Entry 7NG9 (electron microscopy, 3.30 A resolution); this record covers chains A and B of the 3 polymer chains in the assembly.

[Chain A (and B)]
Protein: Outer membrane channel protein
Source organism: Klebsiella quasipneumoniae
Notes: chain B of this document is another copy of the same molecule, construct and numbering; everything in this record applies to it too
Reference sequence: A0A1C3Q001 (A0A1C3Q001_9ENTR); residues -21 to 464 here correspond to UniProt positions 1-486 (UniProt number = residue number + 22)
Sequence (494 residues; row label = number of the first residue in the row; numbers below 1 keep their minus sign (Met-21 is residue -21)):
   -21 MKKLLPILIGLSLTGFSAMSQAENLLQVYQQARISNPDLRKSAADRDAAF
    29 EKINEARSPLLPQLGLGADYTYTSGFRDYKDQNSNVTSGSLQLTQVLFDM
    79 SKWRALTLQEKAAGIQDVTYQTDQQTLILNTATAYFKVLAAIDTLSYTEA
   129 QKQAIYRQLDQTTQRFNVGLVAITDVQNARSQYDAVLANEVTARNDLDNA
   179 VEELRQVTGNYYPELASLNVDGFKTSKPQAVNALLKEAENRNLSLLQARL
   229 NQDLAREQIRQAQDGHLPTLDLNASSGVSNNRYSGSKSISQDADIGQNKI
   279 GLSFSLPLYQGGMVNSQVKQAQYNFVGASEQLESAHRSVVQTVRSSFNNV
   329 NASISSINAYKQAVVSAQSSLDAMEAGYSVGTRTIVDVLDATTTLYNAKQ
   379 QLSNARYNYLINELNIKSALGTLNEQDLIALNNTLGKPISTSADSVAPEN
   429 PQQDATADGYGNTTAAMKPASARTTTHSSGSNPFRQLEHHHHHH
Not modelled in the structure: -21 to 0, 422-472
Sequence notes: expression tag (465-472)

[How chain A and chain B interact]
Residue-residue contacts - 97 pairs, chain A then chain B:
  Ser13(A) with Arg315(B), hydrogen bond (backbone-side chain)
  Pro15(A) with Glu308(B); Ser312(B)
  Asp16(A) with Ser312(B)
  Arg18(A) with Glu308(B), salt bridge
  Lys19(A) with Gln309(B)
  Ala22(A) with Tyr301(B)
  Asp25(A) with Tyr301(B)
  Ala26(A) with Gln298(B)
  Glu29(A) with Ser294(B), hydrogen bond (backbone-side chain); Lys297(B)
  Lys30(A) with Gln298(B)
  Glu33(A) with Met291(B); Ser294(B), hydrogen bond (backbone-side chain); Gln295(B); Gln298(B), hydrogen bond
  Ser36(A) with Gln288(B); Gly289(B), hydrogen bond (side chain-backbone); Gly290(B), hydrogen bond (side chain-backbone); Met291(B), hydrogen bond (side chain-backbone)
  Leu39(A) with Gly289(B)
  Pro40(A) with Tyr287(B); Gln288(B); Gly289(B)
  Gln41(A) with Tyr287(B); Gln288(B), hydrogen bond (side chain-backbone)
  Leu42(A) with Leu286(B), hydrophobic; Tyr287(B), hydrogen bond (backbone-backbone)
  Gly43(A) with Leu284(B)
  Leu44(A) with Ser283(B); Leu284(B), hydrogen bond (backbone-backbone)
  Gly45(A) with Phe282(B)
  Ala46(A) with Ser281(B); Phe282(B), hydrogen bond (backbone-backbone)
  Asp47(A) with Leu280(B)
  Tyr48(A) with Ile278(B); Gly279(B); Leu280(B), hydrogen bond (backbone-backbone)
  Thr49(A) with Ile278(B); Gly279(B)
  Tyr50(A) with Asn276(B); Lys277(B); Ile278(B), hydrogen bond (backbone-backbone)
  Thr51(A) with Gln275(B), hydrogen bond; Asn276(B); Lys277(B)
  Ser52(A) with Gly274(B); Gln275(B); Asn276(B), hydrogen bond (backbone-backbone)
  Gly53(A) with Gly274(B)
  Phe54(A) with Gly274(B), hydrogen bond (backbone-backbone); Asn276(B)
  Arg55(A) with Val256(B); Ser257(B); Asp272(B), salt bridge; Ile273(B); Gly274(B), hydrogen bond (backbone-backbone)
  Asp56(A) with Asp272(B)
  Tyr57(A) with Ile273(B), hydrophobic
  Thr152(A) with Ala351(B); Arg361(B)
  Asp153(A) with Arg361(B), salt bridge
  Gln155(A) with Ser347(B); Ala351(B)
  Asn156(A) with Ser348(B); Met352(B); Arg361(B), hydrogen bond
  Arg158(A) with Ser344(B)
  Ser159(A) with Ser344(B); Ala345(B)
  Asp162(A) with Gln340(B); Ala341(B); Ser344(B), hydrogen bond
  Ala166(A) with Ala337(B), hydrophobic; Tyr338(B), hydrophobic
  Val169(A) with Ala330(B); Ser333(B)
  Asn173(A) with Asn326(B); Asn327(B); Ala330(B)
  Asp176(A) with Asn326(B)
  Asn177(A) with Ser323(B); Asn326(B)
  Glu180(A) with Arg322(B), salt bridge
  Arg183(A) with Arg315(B)
  Gln184(A) with Arg315(B), hydrogen bond (backbone-side chain); Ser316(B); Gln319(B)
  Val185(A) with Arg315(B), hydrogen bond (backbone-side chain)
  Thr186(A) with Arg315(B), hydrogen bond (backbone-side chain)
  Gly187(A) with Arg315(B)
  Tyr189(A) with Val318(B); Arg322(B), hydrogen bond
  Thr362(A) with Arg361(B)
  Ile363(A) with Arg361(B)
  Val364(A) with Met352(B), hydrophobic; Asp365(B)
Also at the interface, not in a pair above, chain A (56 interface residues in all): Asn14, Asn32, Leu69
Also at the interface, not in a pair above, chain B (58 interface residues in all): Ala271, Pro285, Val304, Gly305, Glu311, Ser334, Thr372

[Summary]
56 residues of chain A face 58 of chain B across their interface, with 23 hydrogen bonds and 4 salt bridges.
Among the polar pairs are Arg18(A)-Glu308(B), Arg55(A)-Asp272(B) and Asp153(A)-Arg361(B).
Both chains are Outer membrane channel protein (Klebsiella quasipneumoniae). Entry 7NG9 (Trimeric efflux pump
Klebsiella TolC) was determined by electron microscopy, deposited together with 7NNA and 7NG8.
